Entry 6P8G (X-ray diffraction, 2.80 A resolution); this record covers chains A and C of the 3 polymer chains in the assembly.

Chain A:
Name: G1/S-specific cyclin-D1
From: Homo sapiens
Reference sequence: P24385 (CCND1_HUMAN); numbering as in UniProt (aligned over 19-267)
Amino-acid sequence (249 residues; numbered 19 to 267; the number before each row is that of its first residue):
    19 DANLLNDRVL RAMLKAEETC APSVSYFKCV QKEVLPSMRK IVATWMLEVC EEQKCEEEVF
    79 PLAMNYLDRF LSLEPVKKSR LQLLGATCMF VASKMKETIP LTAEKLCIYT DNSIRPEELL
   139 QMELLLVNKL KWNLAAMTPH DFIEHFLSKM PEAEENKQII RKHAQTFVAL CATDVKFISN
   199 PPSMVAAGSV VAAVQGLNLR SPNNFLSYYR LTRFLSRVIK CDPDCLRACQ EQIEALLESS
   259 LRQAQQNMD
Disordered / not traced: 19, 263-267

Chain C:
Name: Cyclin-dependent kinase inhibitor 1B
From: Homo sapiens
Reference sequence: P46527 (CDN1B_HUMAN); numbering as in UniProt (aligned over 25-93)
Amino-acid sequence (72 residues; numbered 22 to 93; the number before each row is that of its first residue):
    22 GEFKPSACRN LFGPVDHEEL TRDLEKHCRD MEEASQRKWN FDFQNHKPLE GKEEWQEVEK
    82 GSLPEFEERP PR
Disordered / not traced: 22-24, 80-93
Differences from the reference sequence: expression tag (22-24); engineered mutation Glu74 (Tyr in P46527), Glu88 (Tyr in P46527), Glu89 (Tyr in P46527)
From the paper describing this entry:
  - conformationally variable residues (order/disorder transition): Trp60, Glu74
  - mutagenesis - Y74E/Y88E/Y89E: increased catalytic activity

Interface between chain A and chain C:
Residue-residue contacts (43):
  Met56(A) - Phe33(C)
  Ile59(A) - Leu32(C)  hydrophobic
  Ile59(A) - Phe33(C)  hydrophobic
  Val60(A) - Leu32(C)  hydrophobic
  Trp63(A) - Ala28(C)  hydrogen bond (side chain-backbone)
  Trp63(A) - Arg30(C)
  Trp63(A) - Leu32(C)  hydrophobic
  Glu66(A) - Arg30(C)  salt bridge
  Glu70(A) - Pro26(C)
  Glu70(A) - Ser27(C)
  Glu70(A) - Ala28(C)
  Lys95(A) - Glu40(C)  salt bridge
  Lys96(A) - Phe33(C)
  Ser97(A) - Phe33(C)
  Ser97(A) - Pro35(C)
  Ser97(A) - Val36(C)
  Arg98(A) - Glu40(C)  salt bridge
  Arg98(A) - Leu41(C)
  Arg98(A) - Asp44(C)  salt bridge
  Leu99(A) - Phe33(C)  hydrophobic
  Gln100(A) - Arg30(C)  hydrogen bond (side chain-backbone)
  Gln100(A) - Asn31(C)
  Gln100(A) - Leu32(C)  hydrogen bond (side chain-backbone)
  Leu101(A) - Leu41(C)  hydrophobic
  Ile126(A) - Cys29(C)  hydrogen bond (backbone-side chain)
  Tyr127(A) - Ala28(C)
  Tyr127(A) - Cys29(C)
  Tyr127(A) - Arg30(C)  hydrogen bond (backbone-backbone)
  Thr128(A) - Arg30(C)
  Thr128(A) - Asn31(C)
  Asp129(A) - Arg30(C)
  Asp129(A) - Asn31(C)
  Ser131(A) - Asn31(C)  hydrogen bond
  Ser131(A) - His38(C)
  Arg133(A) - His38(C)
  Glu136(A) - His38(C)  salt bridge
  Glu136(A) - Leu41(C)
  Glu136(A) - Thr42(C)
  Leu143(A) - His48(C)
  Leu143(A) - Cys49(C)  hydrophobic
  Leu143(A) - Met52(C)  hydrophobic
  Asn146(A) - Met52(C)
  Lys147(A) - Met52(C)
Interface residues without a listed pair, chain A (28 interface residues in all): Thr62, Val67, Asn130, Gln139, Met140
Interface residues without a listed pair, chain C (21 interface residues in all): Lys25, Glu39, Leu45

Overview:
28 residues of chain A and 21 residues of chain C are in contact, with 6 hydrogen bonds and 5 salt bridges.
Among the polar pairs are Glu66(A)-Arg30(C), Lys95(A)-Glu40(C) and Arg98(A)-Glu40(C). The paper reports that
Y74E/Y88E/Y89E of chain C increase catalytic activity; conformational variability at Trp60(C) and Glu74(C).
Here chain A is G1/S-specific cyclin-D1 and chain C is Cyclin-dependent kinase inhibitor 1B, both from Homo
sapiens. Entry 6P8G (Crystal structure of CDK4 in complex with CyclinD1 and P27) was determined by X-ray
diffraction, deposited together with 6P8E, 6P8F and 6P8H.
